4DUY - chains A and O of the 21 polymer chains in the assembly; structure by X-ray diffraction, 3.39 A resolution.

Chain A:
Molecule: 16S rRNA
From: Thermus thermophilus
Sequence (1522 nucleotides; numbered 0 to 1544 plus 19 insertion-coded residues; 42 numbers in that range are skipped by the numbering (no residue carries them; nothing is unmodelled there); the number before each row is that of its first residue; a row labelled like 190A-190L holds insertion residues (190A, then the next letters in order); numbering starts at 0):
     0 UUUGUUGGAGAGUCUGAUCCUGGCUCAGGGUGAACGCUGGCGGCGUGCCU
    50 AAGACAUGCAAGUCGUGCGGG
    73 CCGCGGGGUUUU
    88 ACUCCG
    95 UGGUC
   101 AGCGGCGGACGGGUGAGUAACGCGUGGGU
  129A G
   130 ACCUACCCGGAAGAGGGGGACAACCCGGGGAAACUCGGGCUAAUCCCCCA
   180 UGUGGACCCGC
190A-190L CCCUUGGGGUGU
   191 GUCCAAAGGGCUUU
   216 GCCCGCUUCCGGAUGGGCCCGCGUCCCAUCAGCUAGUUGGUGGGGUAAUG
   266 GCCCACCAAGGCGACGACGGGUAGCCGGUCUGAGAGGAUGGCCGGCCACA
   316 GGGGCACUGAGACACGGGCCCCACUCCUACGGGAGGCAGCAGUUAGGAAU
   366 CUUCCGCAAUGGGCGCAAGCCUGACGGAGCGACGCCGCUUGGAGGAAGAA
   416 GCCCUUCGGGGUGUAAACUCCUGAA
   442 CCCGGGACGAAACCCCCGACGA
   474 GGGGACUGACGGUACCGGG
   494 GUAAUAGCGCCGGCCAACUCCGUGCCAGCAGCCGCGGUAAUACGGAGGGC
   544 GCGAGCGUUACCCGGAUUCACUGGGCGUAAAGGGCGUGUAGGCGGCCUGG
   594 GGCGUCCCAUGUGAAAGACCACGGCUCAACCGUGGGGGAGCGUGGGAUAC
   644 GCUCAGGCUAGACGGUGGGAGAGGGUGGUGGAAUUCCCGGAGUAGCGGUG
   694 AAAUGCGCAGAUACCGGGAGGAACGCCGAUGGCGAAGGCAGCCACCUGGU
   744 CCACCCGUGACGCUGAGGCGCGAAAGCGUGGGGAGCAAACCGGAUUAGAU
   794 ACCCGGGUAGUCCACGCCCUAAACGAUGCGCGCUAGGUCUCUGGGUCU
   848 CCUGGGGGCCGAAGCUAACGCGUUAAGCGCGCCGCCUGGGGAGUACGGCC
   898 GCAAGGCUGAAACUCAAAGGAAUUGACGGGGGCCCGCACAAGCGGUGGAG
   948 CAUGUGGUUUAAUUCGAAGXAACGCGAAGAACCUUACCAGGCCUUGACAU
   998 GCUAGG
 1003A G
  1004 AACCCGGGUGAAAGCCUGGGGUGCCCC
1030A-1030D GCGA
  1031 GGGGAGCCCUAGCACAGGUGCUGCAUGGCCGUCGUCAGCUCGUGCCGUGA
  1081 GGUGUUGGGUUAAGUCCCGCAACGAGCGCAACCCCCGCCGUUAGUUGCCA
  1131 GCGGUUCGGCCGGGCACUCUAACGGGACUGCCCGCGAAA
  1171 GCGGGAGGAAGGAGGGGACGACGUCUGGUCAGCAUGGCCCUUACGGCCUG
  1221 GGCGACACACGUGCUACAAUGCCCACUACAAAGCGAUGCCACCCGGCAAC
  1271 GGGGAGCUAAUCGCAAAAAGGUGGGCCCAGUUCGGAUUGGGGUCUGCAAC
  1321 CCGACCCCAUGAAGCCGGAAUCGCUAGUAAUCGCGGAUCAG
 1361A C
  1362 CAUGCCGCGGUGAAUACGUUCCCGGGCCUUGUACACACXGCCXGUXACGC
  1412 CAUGGGAGCGGGCUCUACCCGAAGUCGCCGGG
  1446 AGCCUACGGG
  1459 CAGGCGCCGAGGGUAGGGCCCGUGACUGGGGCGAAGUCGUAACAAGGUAG
  1509 CUGUACCGGAAGGUGCGGCUGGAUCCACUCCUUUCU
Not modelled in the structure: 0-4, 1534-1538
Modified / non-standard residues: PSU (pseudouridine-5'-monophosphate) at position 516, 7MG (7N-methyl-8-hydroguanosine-5'-monophosphate) at position 527, M2G (N2-dimethylguanosine-5'-monophosphate) at position 966, 5MC (5-methylcytidine-5'-monophosphate) at position 967, 2MG (2N-methylguanosine-5'-monophosphate) at position 1207, 5MC (5-methylcytidine-5'-monophosphate) at position 1400, 4OC (4n,o2'-methylcytidine-5'-monophosphate) at position 1402, 5MC (5-methylcytidine-5'-monophosphate) at position 1404, 5MC (5-methylcytidine-5'-monophosphate) at position 1407, UR3 (3-methyluridine-5'-monophoshate) at position 1498, MA6 (6N-dimethyladenosine-5'-monophoshate) at position 1518, MA6 (6N-dimethyladenosine-5'-monophoshate) at position 1519, PSU (pseudouridine-5'-monophosphate) at position 1540, PSU (pseudouridine-5'-monophosphate) at position 1541
Construct notes: engineered mutation C13 (U659 in M26923.1); conflict C1534 (A2157 in M26923.1), A1535 (C2158 in M26923.1)
Metal / ion sites: Mg2+ site 1 near U5 (its only coordinating residue here); Mg2+ site 2 near U12 (its only coordinating residue here); Mg2+ site 3 near U14 (its only coordinating residue here); Mg2+ site 4 near G21 (its only coordinating residue here); Mg2+ site 5: C58, U387; Mg2+ site 6: A59, U387; Mg2+ site 7: G61, G105; Mg2+ site 8 near G70 (its only coordinating residue here); Mg2+ site 9 near U83 (its only coordinating residue here); Mg2+ site 10: G107, G324; Mg2+ site 11 near A109 (its only coordinating residue here); Mg2+ site 12 near G111 (its only coordinating residue here); 94 more Mg2+ sites not listed

Chain O:
Protein: ribosomal protein S15
From: Thermus thermophilus
UniProtKB: Q5SJ76 (RS15_THET8); residue numbers follow UniProt; this construct covers 1-89
Chain sequence (89 residues; numbered 1 to 89; the number before each row is that of its first residue):
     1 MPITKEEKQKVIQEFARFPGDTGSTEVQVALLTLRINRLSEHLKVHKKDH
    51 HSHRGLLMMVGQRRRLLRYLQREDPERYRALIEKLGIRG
Not modelled in the structure: 1, 89

Chain A / chain O interface:
Contacting residue pairs (71):
  G579(A) - Arg54(O)  hydrogen bond to the sugar
  U580(A) - Arg54(O)  salt bridge to the phosphate
  U580(A) - Leu57(O)  sugar contact
  U580(A) - Met58(O)  sugar contact
  G581(A) - Gly61(O)  phosphate contact
  G581(A) - Arg64(O)  hydrogen bond to the phosphate
  G581(A) - Arg65(O)  salt bridge to the phosphate
  U582(A) - Arg64(O)  salt bridge to the phosphate
  U582(A) - Arg68(O)  salt bridge to the phosphate
  A583(A) - Arg68(O)  salt bridge to the phosphate
  C656(A) - Gln28(O)  hydrogen bond to the sugar
  C656(A) - Gln62(O)  sugar contact
  G657(A) - Thr22(O)  hydrogen bond to the base
  G657(A) - Gly23(O)  sugar contact
  G657(A) - Gln28(O)  sugar contact
  G657(A) - Leu31(O)  phosphate contact
  G658(A) - Lys8(O)  salt bridge to the phosphate
  G658(A) - Ile12(O)  phosphate contact
  G658(A) - Thr22(O)  hydrogen bond to the sugar
  G658(A) - Leu31(O)  phosphate contact
  U659(A) - Lys8(O)  phosphate contact
  U659(A) - Gln9(O)  phosphate contact
  G660(A) - Lys5(O)  salt bridge to the phosphate
  G666(A) - His51(O)  sugar contact
  G666(A) - Ser52(O)  base contact
  G667(A) - His42(O)  hydrogen bond to the base
  G667(A) - Asp49(O)  hydrogen bond to the sugar
  G667(A) - His50(O)  sugar contact
  G667(A) - His51(O)  hydrogen bond to the sugar
  G668(A) - His46(O)  sugar contact
  G668(A) - Lys48(O)  sugar contact
  G668(A) - Asp49(O)  sugar contact
  U669(A) - His46(O)  sugar contact
  U669(A) - Lys48(O)  salt bridge to the phosphate
  A728(A) - His51(O)  base contact
  A728(A) - Arg54(O)  salt bridge to the phosphate
  A729(A) - His51(O)  hydrogen bond to the base
  G730(A) - His51(O)  hydrogen bond to the base
  C739(A) - Pro2(O)  phosphate contact
  C739(A) - His42(O)  hydrogen bond to the sugar
  U740(A) - Pro2(O)  phosphate contact
  U740(A) - Leu39(O)  phosphate contact
  U740(A) - His42(O)  hydrogen bond to the sugar
  U740(A) - Ser52(O)  hydrogen bond to the sugar
  G741(A) - Arg35(O)  salt bridge to the phosphate
  G741(A) - Leu39(O)  sugar contact
  G741(A) - His51(O)  sugar contact
  G741(A) - Ser52(O)  hydrogen bond to the sugar
  G741(A) - Gly55(O)  sugar contact
  G742(A) - Arg35(O)  salt bridge to the phosphate
  G742(A) - Met58(O)  sugar contact
  G750(A) - Phe18(O)  phosphate contact
  G750(A) - Asp21(O)  hydrogen bond to the sugar
  G750(A) - Thr22(O)  hydrogen bond to the sugar
  G750(A) - Gly23(O)  hydrogen bond to the sugar
  G750(A) - Gln28(O)  base contact
  U751(A) - Phe18(O)  phosphate contact
  U751(A) - Gly23(O)  sugar contact
  U751(A) - Ser24(O)  sugar contact
  U751(A) - Thr25(O)  sugar contact
  G752(A) - Tyr69(O)  sugar contact
  A753(A) - Tyr69(O)  hydrogen bond to the phosphate
  C754(A) - Leu66(O)  sugar contact
  C754(A) - Tyr69(O)  sugar contact
  C754(A) - Arg72(O)  salt bridge to the phosphate
  G755(A) - Arg65(O)  salt bridge to the phosphate
  G763(A) - His53(O)  sugar contact
  C764(A) - His50(O)  phosphate contact
  G765(A) - His50(O)  phosphate contact
  A807(A) - Lys48(O)  salt bridge to the phosphate
  C808(A) - Lys48(O)  salt bridge to the phosphate
Other interface residues (no listed pair), chain A (34 interface residues in all): G661, G727
Other interface residues (no listed pair), chain O (37 interface residues in all): Gly20, Met59

In short:
Chain A and chain O form an interface of 34 and 37 residues respectively, with 18 hydrogen bonds and 15 salt
bridges. Polar pairs include G657(A)-Thr22(O), G667(A)-His42(O) and A729(A)-His51(O). C58(A) and U387(A)
coordinate Mg2+ site 5.
Here chain A is 16S rRNA and chain O is ribosomal protein S15, both from Thermus thermophilus. Entry 4DUY
(Crystal structure of the Thermus thermophilus 30S ribosomal subunit with a 16S rRNA mutation, U13C) was
determined by X-ray diffraction.
